8WWJ - chains A and B of the 5 polymer chains in the assembly; structure by electron microscopy, 3.03 A resolution.

== Chain A ==
Protein: Guanine nucleotide-binding protein G(i) subunit alpha-1
From: Homo sapiens
UniProtKB: P63096 (GNAI1_HUMAN); residue numbers follow UniProt; this construct covers 1-354
Amino-acid sequence (354 residues; numbered 1 to 354; the number before each row is that of its first residue):
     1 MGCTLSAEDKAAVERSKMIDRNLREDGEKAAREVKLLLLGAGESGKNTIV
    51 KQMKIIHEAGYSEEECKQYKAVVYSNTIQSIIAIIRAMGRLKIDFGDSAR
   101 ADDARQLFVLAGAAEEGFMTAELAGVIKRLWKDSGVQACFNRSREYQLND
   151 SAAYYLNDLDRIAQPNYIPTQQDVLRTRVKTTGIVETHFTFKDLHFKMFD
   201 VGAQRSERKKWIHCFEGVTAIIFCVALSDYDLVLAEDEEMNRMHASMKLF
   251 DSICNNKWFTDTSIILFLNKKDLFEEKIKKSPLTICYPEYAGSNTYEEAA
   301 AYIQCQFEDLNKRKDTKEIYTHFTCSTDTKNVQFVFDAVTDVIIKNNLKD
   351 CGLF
Disordered / not traced: 1-3, 55-181
Construct notes: conflict Asn47 (Ser in P63096), Ala203 (Gly in P63096), Ala245 (Glu in P63096), Ser326 (Ala in P63096)
Swiss-Prot annotation at these positions:
  - region: Lys35 to Lys46, Thr48 (G1 motif), Asp173 to Thr181 (G2 motif), Phe196 to Gly202, Gln204, Arg205 (G3 motif), Ile265 to Asp272 (G4 motif), Thr324, Cys325, Thr327 to Thr329 (G5 motif)
  - binding site (GTP): Glu43 to Lys46, Thr48, Ser151, Leu175 to Thr181, Asp200 to Gly202, Gln204, Asn269 to Asp272
  - binding site (Mg(2+)): Thr181
  - modified residue: Arg178 (ADP-ribosylarginine), Gln204 (Deamidated glutamine), Cys351 (ADP-ribosylcysteine)
  - lipidation: Gly2 (N-myristoyl glycine), Cys3 (S-palmitoyl cysteine)
  - natural variant: Gly40 (G40C: In NEDHISB; G40R: In NEDHISB), Gly45 (G45D: In NEDHISB), Thr48 (T48I: In NEDHISB; T48K: In NEDHISB), Gln52 (Q52P: In NEDHISB), Ser75 (deletion: In NEDHISB; uncertain significance), Gln172 (deletion: In NEDHISB), Asp173 (D173V: In NEDHISB), Glu186 to Phe189 (deletion: In NEDHISB; uncertain significance), Cys224 (C224Y: In NEDHISB), Lys270 (K270N: In NEDHISB; K270R: In NEDHISB), Asp272 (D272G: In NEDHISB), Val332 (V332E: In NEDHISB; uncertain significance)
  - mutagenesis: Gly42 (G42R: Abolishes switch to an activated conformation and dissociation from beta and gamma subunits upon GTP binding. Abolishes interaction with RGS family members), Glu116 (E116L: Enhances interaction (inactive GDP-bound) with RGS14), Gln147 (Q147L: Enhances interaction (inactive GDP-bound) with RGS14)

== Chain B ==
Protein: Guanine nucleotide-binding protein G(I)/G(S)/G(T) subunit beta-1
From: Homo sapiens
UniProtKB: P62873 (GBB1_HUMAN); residue numbers follow UniProt; this construct covers 2-340
Amino-acid sequence (376 residues; numbered -9 to 366; the number before each row is that of its first residue; numbers below 1 keep their minus sign (Met-9 is residue -9)):
    -9 MHHHHHHGSSGSELDQLRQEAEQLKNQIRDARKACADATLSQITNNIDPV
    41 GRIQMRTRRTLRGHLAKIYAMHWGTDSRLLVSASQDGKLIIWDSYTTNKV
    91 HAIPLRSSWVMTCAYAPSGNYVACGGLDNICSIYNLKTREGNVRVSRELA
   141 GHTGYLSCCRFLDDNQIVTSSGDTTCALWDIETGQQTTTFTGHTGDVMSL
   191 SLAPDTRLFVSGACDASAKLWDVREGMCRQTFTGHESDINAICFFPNGNA
   241 FATGSDDATCRLFDLRADQELMTYSHDNIICGITSVSFSKSGRLLLAGYD
   291 DFNCNVWDALKADRAGVLAGHDNRVSCLGVTDDGMAVATGSWDSFLKIWN
   341 GSSGGGGSGGGGSSGVSGWRLFKKIS
Disordered / not traced: -9 to 1, 344-366
Construct notes: initiating methionine (-9); expression tag (-8 to 1, 341-366)
Swiss-Prot annotation at these positions:
  - modified residue: Ser2 (N-acetylserine), His266 (Phosphohistidine)
  - natural variant: Leu30 (L30F: In MRD42; uncertain significance), Arg52 (R52G: In MRD42), Gly64 (G64V: In MRD42), Asp76 (D76E: In MRD42; D76G: In MRD42), Gly77 (G77S: In MRD42), Lys78 (K78R: In MRD42), Ile80 (I80N: In MRD42; I80T: In MRD42), His91 (H91R: In MRD42; uncertain significance), Ala92 (A92T: In MRD42), Pro94 (P94S: In MRD42), Leu95 (L95P: In MRD42), Arg96 (R96L: In MRD42), 5 further natural variant entries in UniProt

== Chain A / chain B interface ==
Residue-residue contacts - 54 pairs, chain A then chain B:
  Val13(A) - Asn88(B)
  Arg15(A) - Val90(B)  hydrogen bond (side chain-backbone)
  Arg15(A) - His91(B)  hydrogen bond
  Ser16(A) - Asn88(B)
  Ser16(A) - Lys89(B)  hydrogen bond (side chain-backbone)
  Ile19(A) - Lys89(B)
  Ile19(A) - Ala92(B)  hydrophobic
  Asp20(A) - Lys89(B)  salt bridge
  Leu23(A) - Gly53(B)
  Leu23(A) - Leu55(B)
  Leu23(A) - Lys78(B)
  Leu23(A) - Ile80(B)  hydrophobic
  Leu23(A) - Lys89(B)
  Asp26(A) - Lys78(B)  salt bridge
  Gly27(A) - Leu55(B)
  Thr182(A) - Asp118(B)
  Thr182(A) - Asn119(B)
  Gly183(A) - Leu117(B)
  Gly183(A) - Asp118(B)
  Gly183(A) - Asn119(B)
  Ile184(A) - Trp99(B)
  Ile184(A) - Leu117(B)  hydrogen bond (backbone-backbone)
  Ile184(A) - Asp118(B)
  Phe199(A) - Trp99(B)  hydrophobic
  Gln204(A) - Leu117(B)  hydrogen bond (side chain-backbone)
  Gln204(A) - Asn119(B)  hydrogen bond
  Gln204(A) - Tyr145(B)
  Ser206(A) - Tyr145(B)
  Ser206(A) - Gly162(B)  hydrogen bond (side chain-backbone)
  Ser206(A) - Asp163(B)
  Ser206(A) - Asp186(B)
  Glu207(A) - Asp186(B)  hydrogen bond (backbone-side chain)
  Glu207(A) - Cys204(B)
  Glu207(A) - Asp228(B)
  Lys209(A) - Asp228(B)  salt bridge
  Lys210(A) - Tyr145(B)
  Lys210(A) - Met188(B)
  Lys210(A) - Cys204(B)
  Lys210(A) - Asp228(B)  salt bridge
  Lys210(A) - Asn230(B)  hydrogen bond
  Lys210(A) - Asp246(B)  salt bridge
  Trp211(A) - Leu117(B)  hydrophobic
  Trp211(A) - Tyr145(B)
  His213(A) - Lys57(B)
  His213(A) - Tyr59(B)  hydrogen bond
  Cys214(A) - Lys57(B)
  Cys214(A) - Tyr59(B)
  Cys214(A) - Gln75(B)
  Cys214(A) - Trp99(B)
  Phe215(A) - Trp99(B)  hydrophobic
  Phe215(A) - Leu117(B)  hydrophobic
  Glu216(A) - Lys57(B)  hydrogen bond (backbone-side chain)
  Trp258(A) - Arg314(B)
  Trp258(A) - Trp332(B)  hydrophobic
Other interface residues (no listed pair), chain A (26 interface residues in all): Ala12, Arg24, Glu186
Other interface residues (no listed pair), chain B (29 interface residues in all): Thr87, Gly144

== Summary ==
26 residues of chain A face 29 of chain B across their interface, with 11 hydrogen bonds and 5 salt bridges.
Polar contacts include Asp20(A)-Lys89(B), Asp26(A)-Lys78(B) and Lys209(A)-Asp228(B). Curated annotation
(UniProt) lists 21 GTP-binding residues, Mg2+-binding residue Thr181(A) and 3 mutagenesis sites on chain A.
Here chain A is Guanine nucleotide-binding protein G(i) subunit alpha-1 and chain B is Guanine
nucleotide-binding protein G(I)/G(S)/G(T) subunit beta-1, both from Homo sapiens. Entry 8WWJ (MCHR1-Gi
complex,S2 state) was determined by electron microscopy.
